Entry 8I9Z (electron microscopy, 2.70 A resolution); this record covers chains C1 and Lg of the 60 polymer chains in the assembly.

# Chain C1
Molecule: 3341-nt RNA strand
From: Chaetomium thermophilum
Sequence (3341 nucleotides; numbered 1 to 3341; the number before each row is that of its first residue):
     1 GGUUGACCUCGGAUCAGGUAGGAGGACCCGCUGAACUUAAGCAUAUCAAU
    51 AAGCGGAGGAAAAGAAACCAACAGGGAUUGCCCUAGUAACGGCGAGUGAA
   101 GCGGCAACAGCUCAAAUUUGAAAGCUGGCUUCGGCCCGCGUUGUAAUUUG
   151 GAGAGGAUGCUUUGGGCGAGGCUCCUUCUGAGUUCCCUGGAACGGGACGC
   201 CACAGAGGGUGAGAGCCCCGUAUAGUUGGAAGCCAAGCCUGUGUAAAGCU
   251 CCUUCGACGAGUCGAGUAGUUUGGGAAUGCUGCUCAAAAUGGGAGGUAAA
   301 UUUCUUCUAAAGCUAAAUACCGGCCAGAGACCGAUAGCGCACAAGUAGAG
   351 UGAUCGAAAGAUGAAAAGCACUUUGAAAAGAGGGUUAAAUAGCACGUGAA
   401 AUUGUUGAAAGGGAAGCGCUUGUGACCAGACUUGCGCCCGGCGGAUCAUC
   451 CGGUGUUCUCACCGGUGCACUCCGCCGGGCUCAGGCCAGCAUCGGUUCUG
   501 GCGGGGGGAUAAAGGCCCAGGGAAUGUGGCUCCUCCGGGAGUGUUAUAGC
   551 CCUGGGUGUAAUACCCUCGCCGGGACCGAGGACCGCGCUCUGCAAGGAUG
   601 CUGGCGUAAUGGUCACCAGCGACCCGUCUUGAAACACGGACCAAGGAGUC
   651 AAGGUUUUGCGCGAGUGUUUGGGUGUAAAACCCGCACGCGUAAUGAAAGU
   701 GAACGUAGGUGAGAGCUUCGGCGCAUCAUCGACCGAUCCUGAUGUAUUCG
   751 GAUGGAUUUGAGUAGGAGCGUUAAGCCUUGGACCCGAAAGAUGGUGAACU
   801 AUGCUUGGAUAGGGUGAAGCCAGAGGAAACUCUGGUGGAGGCUCGCAGCG
   851 GUUCUGACGUGCAAAUCGAUCGUCAAAUCUGAGCAUGGGGGCGAAAGACU
   901 AAUCGAACCAUCUAGUAGCUGGUUACCGCCGAAGUUUCCCUCAGGAUAGC
   951 AGUGUCGACCUUCAGUUUUAUGAGGUAAAGCGAAUGAUUAGGGACUCGGG
  1001 GGCGAUUUUUAGCCUUCAUCCAUUCUCAAACUUUAAAUAUGUAAGAAGCC
  1051 CUUGUUACUUAACUGAACGUGGGCAUUCGAAUGUAUCGACACUAGUGGGC
  1101 CAUUUUUGGUAAGCAGAACUGGCGAUGCGGGAUGAACCGAACGCGGGGUU
  1151 AAGGUGCCGGAGUGGACGCUCAUCAGACACCACAAAAGGCGUUAGUACAU
  1201 CUUGACAGCAGGACGGUGGCCAUGGAAGUCGGAAUCCGCUAAGGACUGUG
  1251 UAACAACUCACCUGCCGAAUGUACUAGCCCUGAAAAUGGAUGGCGCUCAA
  1301 GCGUCCCACCCAUACCCCGCCCUCAGGGUAGAAACGAUGCCCUGAGGAGU
  1351 AGGCGGCCGUGGAGGUCAGUGACGAAGCCUAGGGCGUGAGCCCGGGUCGA
  1401 ACGGCCUCUAGUGCAGAUCUUGGUGGUAGUAGCAAAUACUUCAAUGAGAA
  1451 CUUGAAGGACCGAAGUGGGGAAAGGUUCCAUGUGAACAGCGGUUGGACAU
  1501 GGGUUAGUCGAUCCUAAGCCAUAGGGAAGUUCCGUUUCAAAGGGGCACUC
  1551 GUGCCCCGUGUGGCGAAAGGGAAGCCGGUUAAUAUUCCGGCACCUGGAUG
  1601 UGGGUUUUGCGCGGCAACGCAACUGAACGCGGAGACGACGGCGGGGGCCC
  1651 CGGGCAGAGUUCUCUUUUCUUCUUAACGGUCUAUCACCCUGGAAACAGUU
  1701 UGUCUGGAGAUAGGGUUUAAUGGCCGGAAGAGCCCGACACUUCUGUCGGG
  1751 UCCGGUGCGCUCUCGACGUCCCUUGAAAAUCCGCGGGAGGGAAUAAUUCU
  1801 CACGCCAGGUCGUACUCAUAACCGCAGCAGGUCCCCAAGGUGAACAGCCU
  1851 CUGGUUGAUAGAACAAUGUAGAUAAGGGAAGUCGGCAAAAUAGAUCCGUA
  1901 ACUUCGGGAAAAGGAUUGGCUCUAAGGGUUGGGCACGUUGGGCUUUGGGC
  1951 GGACGCCCUGGGAGCAGAGGGCCUCUAGCCGGGCAACCGGCCGGCGGCCC
  2001 UCAGCACCCGGGGUUGAAGCCCUUAGCAGGCUUCGGCCGUCCGGCGUGCG
  2051 GUUAACAACCAACUUAGAACUGGUACGGACAGGGGGAAUCUGACUGUCUA
  2101 AUUAAAACAUAGCAUUGCGAUGGCCAGAAAGUGGUGUUGACGCAAUGUGA
  2151 UUUCUGCCCAGUGCUCUGAAUGUCAAAGUGAAGAAAUUCAACCAAGCGCG
  2201 GGUAAACGGCGGGAGUAACUAUGACUCUCUUAAGGUAGCCAAAUGCCUCG
  2251 UCAUCUAAUUAGUGACGCGCAUGAAUGGAUUAACGAGAUUCCCACUGUCC
  2301 CUAUCUACUAUCUAGCGAAACCACAGCCAAGGGAACGGGCUUGGCAAAAU
  2351 CAGCGGGGAAAGAAGACCCUGUUGAGCUUGACUCUAGUUUGACAUUGUGA
  2401 AAAGACAUAGGAGGUGUAGAAUAGGUGGGAGCUUCGGCGCCAGUGAAAUA
  2451 CCACUACUCCUAUUGUUUUUUUACUUAUUCAAUGAAGCGGGGCUGGACUU
  2501 GCGUCCAACUUCUGGAGUUAAGGUCCUUCGCGGGCCGACCCGGGUUGAAG
  2551 ACAUUGUCAGGUGGGGAGUUUGGCUGGGGCGGCACAUCUGUUAAACCAUA
  2601 ACGCAGGUGUCCUAAGGGGGGCUCAUGGAGAACAGAAAUCUCCAGUAGAA
  2651 CAAAAGGGUAAAAGUCCCCUUGAUUUUGAUUUUCAGUGUGAAUACAAACC
  2701 AUGAAAGUGUGGCCUAUCGAUCCUUUAGUCCCUCGAAAUUUGAGGCUAGA
  2751 GGUGCCAGAAAAGUUACCACAGGGAUAACUGGCUUGUGGCGGCCAAGCGU
  2801 UCAUAGCGACGUCGCUUUUUGAUCCUUCGAUGUCGGCUCUUCCUAUCAUA
  2851 CCGAAGCAGAAUUCGGUAAGCGUUGGAUUGUUCACCCACUAAUAGGGAAC
  2901 GUGAGCUGGGUUUAGACCGUCGUGAGACAGGUUAGUUUUACCCUACUGAU
  2951 GAACUCGUCGCAAUGGUAAUUCAGCUUAGUACGAGAGGAACCGCUGAUUC
  3001 AGAUAAUUGGUUUUUGCGGUUGUCCGACCGGGCAGUGCCGCGAAGCUACC
  3051 AUCUGCUGGAUAAUGGCUGAACGCCUCUAAGUCAGAAUCCAUGCCAGAAC
  3101 GCGACGAUACUACCCGCACGUUGUAGACGUAUAAGAAUAGGCUCCGGCCU
  3151 CGUAUCCUAGCAGGCGAUUCCUCCGCCGGCCUCGAAGUGGCCGUCGGUAA
  3201 UUCGCGUAUUGCAAUUUAGACACGCGCGGGAUCAAAUCCUUUGCAGACGA
  3251 CUUAGAUGUGCGAAAGGGUCCUGUAAGCAGUAGAGUAGCCUUGUUGUUAC
  3301 GAUCUGCUGAGGGUAAGCCCUCCUUCGCCUAGAUUUCCCAG
Disordered / not traced: 1-2, 693-706, 847-854, 865-867, 901-905, 987-1028, 1887-1894, 1914-1917, 2028-2040, 2082-2292, 2485-2545, 2571-2721, 2753-2756, 2817-2828, 2899-2900, 2909-2914, 2937-2940, 3338-3341

# Chain Lg
Molecule: Ribosomal protein l34-like protein
From: Chaetomium thermophilum
Reference sequence: G0SFN0 (G0SFN0_CHATD); residues 1-119 here = UniProt positions 1-119
Amino-acid sequence (119 residues; each row starts with the number of its first residue):
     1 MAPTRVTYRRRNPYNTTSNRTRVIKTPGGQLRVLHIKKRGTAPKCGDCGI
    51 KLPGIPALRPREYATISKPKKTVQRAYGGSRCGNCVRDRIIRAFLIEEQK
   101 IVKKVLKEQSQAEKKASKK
Disordered / not traced: 1-2

# How chain C1 and chain Lg interact
Residue-residue contacts - 134 pairs, chain C1 then chain Lg:
  G807(C1) with Thr16(Lg), sugar contact
  G808(C1) with Asn15(Lg), sugar contact
  A809(C1) with Asn15(Lg), hydrogen bond to the phosphate
  A1463(C1) with Thr4(Lg), base contact; Arg5(Lg), hydrogen bond to the base
  G1465(C1) with Arg5(Lg), hydrogen bond to the base
  G1467(C1) with Arg5(Lg), hydrogen bond to the base
  G1468(C1) with Val6(Lg), base contact; Thr7(Lg), base contact
  G1469(C1) with Thr7(Lg), sugar contact; Pro13(Lg), base contact
  G1470(C1) with Arg11(Lg), hydrogen bond to the sugar; Pro13(Lg), base contact; Tyr14(Lg), base contact
  A1471(C1) with Arg11(Lg), phosphate contact; Pro13(Lg), sugar contact; Tyr14(Lg), hydrogen bond to the sugar
  C1509(C1) with Arg10(Lg), salt bridge to the phosphate
  A1568(C1) with Asn12(Lg), sugar contact; Tyr14(Lg), stacking on the base; Thr16(Lg), base contact
  G1569(C1) with Thr16(Lg), hydrogen bond to the phosphate; Thr17(Lg), phosphate contact; Ser18(Lg), hydrogen bond to the phosphate
  G1570(C1) with Thr17(Lg), hydrogen bond to the phosphate; Ser18(Lg), phosphate contact; Lys38(Lg), salt bridge to the phosphate
  G1571(C1) with Lys38(Lg), salt bridge to the phosphate; Arg59(Lg), salt bridge to the phosphate
  A1572(C1) with Arg61(Lg), salt bridge to the phosphate
  A1573(C1) with Lys37(Lg), salt bridge to the phosphate
  C1575(C1) with Leu34(Lg), phosphate contact
  C1576(C1) with Arg9(Lg), salt bridge to the phosphate; Thr26(Lg), phosphate contact; Pro27(Lg), sugar contact; Arg32(Lg), salt bridge to the phosphate
  G1577(C1) with Thr26(Lg), hydrogen bond to the phosphate; Gly28(Lg), hydrogen bond to the phosphate; Arg32(Lg), salt bridge to the phosphate
  U1585(C1) with Arg9(Lg), hydrogen bond to the sugar; Arg10(Lg), hydrogen bond to the base; His35(Lg), base contact
  U1595(C1) with Arg61(Lg), phosphate contact; Thr65(Lg), phosphate contact
  A1617(C1) with Arg75(Lg), salt bridge to the phosphate
  C1618(C1) with Pro53(Lg), phosphate contact; Val73(Lg), base contact; Gln74(Lg), hydrogen bond to the base; Arg75(Lg), salt bridge to the phosphate
  G1619(C1) with Gly54(Lg), phosphate contact; Thr72(Lg), phosphate contact; Gln74(Lg), base contact
  C1620(C1) with Gln74(Lg), base contact
  A1622(C1) with Ser67(Lg), hydrogen bond to the phosphate; Pro69(Lg), phosphate contact; Lys70(Lg), salt bridge to the phosphate
  C1630(C1) with Arg81(Lg), hydrogen bond to the sugar
  G1631(C1) with Gly46(Lg), sugar contact; Arg81(Lg), sugar contact
  G1632(C1) with Pro43(Lg), sugar contact; Lys44(Lg), hydrogen bond to the sugar; Cys45(Lg), sugar contact
  A1633(C1) with Thr41(Lg), hydrogen bond to the phosphate; Lys44(Lg), phosphate contact; Pro60(Lg), sugar contact
  G1634(C1) with Thr41(Lg), hydrogen bond to the phosphate; Arg59(Lg), sugar contact; Pro60(Lg), sugar contact
  A1635(C1) with Lys38(Lg), salt bridge to the phosphate
  C1648(C1) with Lys25(Lg), salt bridge to the phosphate
  U1673(C1) with Lys25(Lg), sugar contact; Thr26(Lg), hydrogen bond to the sugar; Pro27(Lg), base contact
  U1674(C1) with Lys25(Lg), sugar contact; Pro27(Lg), base contact
  A1675(C1) with Arg22(Lg), phosphate contact; Ile24(Lg), sugar contact; Pro27(Lg), sugar contact; Leu34(Lg), sugar contact
  A1676(C1) with Arg22(Lg), salt bridge to the phosphate; Leu34(Lg), sugar contact
  C1685(C1) with Lys51(Lg), hydrogen bond to the base
  A1686(C1) with Ile50(Lg), sugar contact
  C1687(C1) with Ile50(Lg), sugar contact; Asn84(Lg), phosphate contact
  C1688(C1) with Asn84(Lg), hydrogen bond to the phosphate
  U1717(C1) with Pro53(Lg), sugar contact; Gly54(Lg), hydrogen bond to the sugar
  U1718(C1) with Lys51(Lg), base contact; Ile55(Lg), sugar contact; Pro56(Lg), phosphate contact; Ala57(Lg), phosphate contact
  A1719(C1) with Ala57(Lg), phosphate contact
  U1721(C1) with Arg22(Lg), hydrogen bond to the sugar; Ile36(Lg), base contact
  A1731(C1) with Pro27(Lg), base contact
  G1732(C1) with Gly28(Lg), sugar contact
  C1764(C1) with Arg20(Lg), salt bridge to the phosphate; Arg39(Lg), phosphate contact
  G1765(C1) with Arg39(Lg), salt bridge to the phosphate
  U1780(C1) with Arg61(Lg), sugar contact
  C1781(C1) with Pro60(Lg), hydrogen bond to the sugar; Arg61(Lg), sugar contact; Ala64(Lg), phosphate contact
  C1782(C1) with Tyr63(Lg), sugar contact; Ala64(Lg), phosphate contact; Lys71(Lg), hydrogen bond to the phosphate
  G1783(C1) with Lys68(Lg), phosphate contact; Lys71(Lg), salt bridge to the phosphate; Thr72(Lg), phosphate contact; Gly78(Lg), hydrogen bond to the sugar; Gly79(Lg), sugar contact; Ser80(Lg), hydrogen bond to the base
  C1784(C1) with Lys68(Lg), phosphate contact; Thr72(Lg), phosphate contact; Tyr77(Lg), hydrogen bond to the phosphate; Gly78(Lg), sugar contact; Ser80(Lg), sugar contact
  G1785(C1) with Ala76(Lg), phosphate contact; Tyr77(Lg), sugar contact
  U1800(C1) with Ile66(Lg), base contact; Ser67(Lg), sugar contact; Lys68(Lg), hydrogen bond to the sugar; Lys71(Lg), hydrogen bond to the base
  C1801(C1) with Ser67(Lg), sugar contact
  C1833(C1) with Tyr14(Lg), base contact
  C1834(C1) with Pro13(Lg), hydrogen bond to the sugar; Tyr14(Lg), sugar contact
  C1835(C1) with Tyr8(Lg), sugar contact; Pro13(Lg), sugar contact
  C1836(C1) with Arg5(Lg), sugar contact; Val6(Lg), hydrogen bond to the sugar
  A1837(C1) with Arg5(Lg), hydrogen bond to the base
  U1852(C1) with Arg5(Lg), base contact
Other interface residues (no listed pair), chain C1 (72 interface residues in all): G1510, G1596, G1611, C1612, C1623, A1729, U1763, G1812
Other interface residues (no listed pair), chain Lg (69 interface residues in all): Gly29, Gln30, Ala42, Leu58, Gly83

# Summary
72 residues of chain C1 and 69 residues of chain Lg are in contact, with 34 hydrogen bonds, 18 salt bridges
and 1 aromatic stacking contact. Polar pairs include A1463(C1)-Arg5(Lg), G1465(C1)-Arg5(Lg) and
G1467(C1)-Arg5(Lg).
Here chain C1 is a 3341-nt RNA strand and chain Lg is Ribosomal protein l34-like protein, both from Chaetomium
thermophilum. Entry 8I9Z (Cryo-EM structure of a Chaetomium thermophilum pre-60S ribosomal subunit - State
Spb4) was determined by electron microscopy (same publication as 8I9P, 8I9T, 8I9V, 8I9W, 8I9X, 8I9Y and 8IA0).
